Entry 6ZPL (X-ray diffraction, 3.94 A resolution); this record covers chains A and F of the 5 polymer chains in the assembly.

[Chain A]
Molecule: Sodium- and chloride-dependent glycine transporter 1
From: Homo sapiens
Reference sequence: P48067 (SC6A9_HUMAN); residue numbers follow UniProt; this construct covers 92-234, 252-684
Chain sequence (576 residues; each row starts with the number of its first residue; note: 17 numbers in that range are skipped by the numbering (no residue carries them; nothing is unmodelled there)):
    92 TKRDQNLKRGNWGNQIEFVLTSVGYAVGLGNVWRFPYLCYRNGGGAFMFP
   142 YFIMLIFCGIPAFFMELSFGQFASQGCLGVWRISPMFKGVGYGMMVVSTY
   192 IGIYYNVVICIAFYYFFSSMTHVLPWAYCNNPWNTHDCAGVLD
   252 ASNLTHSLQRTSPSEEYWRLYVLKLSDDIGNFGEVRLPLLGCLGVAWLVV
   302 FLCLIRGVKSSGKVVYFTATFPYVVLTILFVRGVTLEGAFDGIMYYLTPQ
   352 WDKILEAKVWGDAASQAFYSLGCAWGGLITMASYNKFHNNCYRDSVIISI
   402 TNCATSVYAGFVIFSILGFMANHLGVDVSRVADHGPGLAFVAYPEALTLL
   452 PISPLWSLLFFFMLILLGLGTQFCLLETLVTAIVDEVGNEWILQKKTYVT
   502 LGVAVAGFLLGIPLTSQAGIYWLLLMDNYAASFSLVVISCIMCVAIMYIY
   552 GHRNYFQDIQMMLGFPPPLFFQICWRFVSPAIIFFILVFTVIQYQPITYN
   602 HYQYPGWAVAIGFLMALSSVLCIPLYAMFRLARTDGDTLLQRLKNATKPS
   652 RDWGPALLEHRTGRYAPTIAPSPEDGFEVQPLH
Unresolved in the structure: 92-104, 252-256, 309-314, 651-684
Differences from the reference sequence: engineered mutation Ala153 (Leu in P48067), Ala297 (Ser in P48067), Ala368 (Ile in P48067), Ala633 (Cys in P48067)
Bound ions: Na+: Gly115, Val118
Small-molecule neighbours: QET ([5-fluoranyl-6-(oxan-4-yloxy)-1,3-dihydroisoindol-2-yl]-[5-methylsulfonyl-2-[2,2,3,3,3-pentakis(fluoranyl)propoxy]phenyl]methanone): Tyr116, Ala117, Val118, Gly119, Leu120, Gly121, Asn122, Phe154, Leu158, Tyr370, Ser371, Leu372, Gly373, Trp376, Gly378, Leu379, Met382, Ala383, Asn386, Ile399, Asn403, Thr472, Cys475, Leu476, Thr479
UniProt features mapped onto this chain:
  - modified residue: Ser673 (Phosphoserine)
  - natural variant: Ser407 (S407G: In GCENSG)
What the authors report for this chain:
  - binding site for chloride ion: Tyr142, Gln367, Ser371, Asn403, Ser407
  - Na+ coordination: Gly115, Val118
  - mutagenesis - L120A, I192A, Y196A, G373A, W376A, L379A, T472A: abolished binding to QET
  - mutagenesis - I192A: increased stability
  - mutagenesis - G121A, M382A: decreased binding to QET
  - specificity-determining residues: Gly373, Met382 (proposed by the authors, not directly observed)

[Chain F]
Molecule: Sybody Sb_GlyT1#7
Notes: antibody fragment or engineered binder
Chain sequence (120 residues; each row starts with the number of its first residue):
     1 QVQLVESGGGLVQAGGSLRLSCAASGFPVYAYEMYWYRQAPGKEREWVAA
    51 ISSSGTWAGYADSVKGRFTISRDNAKNTVYLQMNSLKPEDTAVYYCNVKD
   101 WGASWAYYDYWGQGTQVTVS
Cystine bridges: Cys22-Cys96

[Interface between chain A and chain F]
Pairs across the interface (41):
  Thr212(A) with Trp105(F), hydrogen bond (backbone-side chain)
  His213(A) with Ser104(F); Trp105(F)
  Val214(A) with Gly102(F); Ala103(F); Ser104(F)
  Leu215(A) with Ala103(F), hydrogen bond (backbone-backbone)
  Ala218(A) with Ala103(F), hydrophobic
  Tyr219(A) with Gly102(F), hydrogen bond (side chain-backbone)
  Val232(A) with Pro28(F); Ala31(F), hydrophobic; Tyr32(F)
  Leu233(A) with Tyr32(F); Asp100(F); Gly102(F); Ala103(F)
  Arg333(A) with Glu33(F), salt bridge
  Val335(A) with Ser54(F)
  Thr336(A) with Ser52(F); Ser53(F), hydrogen bond (backbone-backbone); Ser54(F), hydrogen bond (backbone-backbone)
  Leu337(A) with Ser53(F); Ser54(F), hydrogen bond (backbone-side chain)
  Glu338(A) with Tyr30(F); Ser53(F), hydrogen bond (backbone-side chain); Ser54(F); Asn74(F), hydrogen bond
  Phe420(A) with Tyr30(F), hydrophobic; Ala31(F), hydrophobic
  Asn423(A) with Tyr30(F)
  His424(A) with Tyr30(F), hydrogen bond
  Leu450(A) with Ala31(F)
  Pro452(A) with Trp101(F)
  Ile453(A) with Trp101(F); Ser104(F); Trp105(F), hydrophobic
  Ser454(A) with Ser104(F)
  Pro455(A) with Ala103(F); Ser104(F); Trp105(F)
  Leu456(A) with Trp105(F), hydrophobic
Other interface residues (no listed pair), chain A (26 interface residues in all): Gly231, Arg261, Thr449, Leu459
Other interface residues (no listed pair), chain F (16 interface residues in all): Thr56

[Summary]
Chain A and chain F form an interface of 26 and 16 residues respectively, with 9 hydrogen bonds and 1 salt
bridge. Polar contacts include Arg333(A)-Glu33(F), Thr212(A)-Trp105(F) and Tyr219(A)-Gly102(F). The paper
reports a binding site for chloride ion at Tyr142(A), Gln367(A) and Ser371(A) among others; L120A, I192A and
Y196A of chain A, among others, abolish binding to QET; 9 substitutions were tested in all.
Chain A is Sodium- and chloride-dependent glycine transporter 1 (Homo sapiens) and chain F is Sybody
Sb_GlyT1#7; the structure, Inward-open structure of human glycine transporter 1 in complex with a
benzoylisoindoline inhibitor, sybody Sb_GlyT1#7 and ..., was determined by X-ray diffraction (same publication
as 6ZBV).
